Entry 6TCO (X-ray diffraction, 1.80 A resolution); this record covers chains L and H.

Chain L:
Name: Omalizumab Fab Leu158Pro light chain mutant
Source organism: Homo sapiens
Notes: antibody fragment or engineered binder
Amino-acid sequence (218 residues; row label = number of the first residue in the row):
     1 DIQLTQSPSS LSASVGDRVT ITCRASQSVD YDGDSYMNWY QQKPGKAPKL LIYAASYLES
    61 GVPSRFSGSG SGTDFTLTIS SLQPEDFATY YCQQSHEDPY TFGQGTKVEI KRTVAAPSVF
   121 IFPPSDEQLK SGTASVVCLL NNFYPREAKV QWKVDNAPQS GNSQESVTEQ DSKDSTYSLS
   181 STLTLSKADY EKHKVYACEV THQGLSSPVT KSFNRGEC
Disordered / not traced: 217-218
Cystine bridges: Cys23-Cys92, Cys138-Cys198

Chain H:
Name: Omalizumab Fab Leu158Pro light chain mutant
Source organism: Homo sapiens
Notes: antibody fragment or engineered binder
Amino-acid sequence (230 residues; each row starts with the number of its first residue):
     1 EVQLVESGGG LVQPGGSLRL SCAVSGYSIT SGYSWNWIRQ APGKGLEWVA SITYDGSTNY
    61 NPSVKGRITI SRDDSKNTFY LQMNSLRAED TAVYYCARGS HYFGHWHFAV WGQGTLVTVS
   121 SASTKGPSVF PLAPSSKSTS GGTAALGCLV KDYFPEPVTV SWNSGALTSG VHTFPAVLQS
   181 SGLYSLSSVV TVPSSSLGTQ TYICNVNHKP SNTKVDKKVE PKSCHHHHHH
Disordered / not traced: 136-141, 222-230
Cystine bridges: Cys22-Cys96, Cys148-Cys204

Interface between chain L and chain H:
Contacting residue pairs (67):
  Tyr36(L) - Phe103(H)
  Tyr36(L) - Gly104(H)
  Asn38(L) - His107(H)
  Tyr40(L) - His107(H)
  Tyr40(L) - Phe108(H)  hydrogen bond (side chain-backbone)
  Tyr40(L) - Trp111(H)  hydrophobic
  Gln42(L) - Gln40(H)  hydrogen bond
  Gln42(L) - Tyr95(H)  hydrogen bond
  Lys46(L) - Tyr95(H)
  Ala47(L) - Tyr95(H)  hydrophobic
  Ala47(L) - Trp111(H)  hydrophobic
  Ala47(L) - Gly112(H)
  Pro48(L) - Leu46(H)  hydrophobic
  Pro48(L) - Trp111(H)
  Leu50(L) - His107(H)
  Leu50(L) - Phe108(H)
  Leu50(L) - Ala109(H)  hydrophobic
  Tyr53(L) - Phe103(H)  hydrophobic
  Tyr53(L) - His107(H)
  Ala54(L) - Phe103(H)  hydrophobic
  Tyr57(L) - Phe103(H)
  Glu59(L) - Ala109(H)
  Tyr91(L) - Gln40(H)  hydrogen bond
  Tyr91(L) - Lys44(H)
  Tyr91(L) - Gly45(H)
  Tyr91(L) - Leu46(H)  hydrophobic
  Gln93(L) - Trp106(H)  hydrogen bond (side chain-backbone)
  Gln93(L) - Phe108(H)
  Ser95(L) - Trp106(H)
  Asp98(L) - Asn59(H)  hydrogen bond
  Pro99(L) - Asn61(H)
  Tyr100(L) - Trp48(H)
  Tyr100(L) - Trp106(H)  hydrogen bond
  Phe102(L) - Leu46(H)
  Phe120(L) - Thr143(H)
  Phe120(L) - Ala145(H)  hydrophobic
  Phe122(L) - Leu132(H)
  Phe122(L) - Ala133(H)
  Phe122(L) - Ala145(H)
  Ser125(L) - Phe130(H)
  Ser125(L) - Pro131(H)
  Glu127(L) - Val129(H)
  Glu127(L) - Phe130(H)
  Gln128(L) - Phe130(H)
  Gln128(L) - Lys151(H)
  Ser135(L) - Leu149(H)
  Ser135(L) - Lys151(H)
  Val137(L) - Leu132(H)  hydrophobic
  Leu139(L) - Phe174(H)  hydrophobic
  Leu139(L) - Val189(H)  hydrophobic
  Asn141(L) - His172(H)
  Asn141(L) - Thr191(H)
  Asn142(L) - His172(H)  hydrogen bond
  Gln164(L) - Val177(H)
  Gln164(L) - Leu178(H)  hydrogen bond (side chain-backbone)
  Gln164(L) - Gln179(H)
  Glu165(L) - Val177(H)
  Ser166(L) - Phe174(H)
  Ser166(L) - Pro175(H)  hydrogen bond (side chain-backbone)
  Ser166(L) - Val177(H)
  Val167(L) - Pro175(H)
  Thr168(L) - Phe174(H)
  Asp171(L) - His172(H)
  Ser178(L) - His172(H)  hydrogen bond
  Ser178(L) - Phe174(H)
  Leu179(L) - Phe174(H)  hydrophobic
  Ser180(L) - Phe174(H)
Interface residues without a listed pair, chain L (41 interface residues in all): Asp34, Thr133, Glu169
Interface residues without a listed pair, chain H (40 interface residues in all): Ile38, Pro62, Ala144, Leu146, Thr173, Ser187, Lys217
Interface features reported in the paper:
  - interface residues, chain H: Pro62(H)

Summary:
41 residues of chain L face 40 of chain H across their interface, with 11 hydrogen bonds. Polar pairs include
Tyr40(L)-Phe108(H), Gln42(L)-Gln40(H) and Gln42(L)-Tyr95(H). The paper reports the interface residue Pro62(H).
Here chain L is Omalizumab Fab Leu158Pro light chain mutant and chain H is Omalizumab Fab Leu158Pro light
chain mutant, both from Homo sapiens. Entry 6TCO (Crystal structure of the omalizumab Fab Leu158Pro light
chain mutant - crystal form I) was determined by X-ray diffraction, deposited together with 6TCM, 6TCN, 6TCP,
6TCQ and 6TCR.
